Entry 5T70 (X-ray diffraction, 2.10 A resolution); this record covers chains A and C of the 4 polymer chains in the assembly.

[Chain A]
Molecule: HLA class I histocompatibility antigen, B-57 alpha chain
Source organism: Homo sapiens
UniProt: P18465 (1B57_HUMAN); residues 1-276 here correspond to UniProt positions 25-300 (UniProt number = residue number + 24)
Sequence (276 residues; row label = number of the first residue in the row):
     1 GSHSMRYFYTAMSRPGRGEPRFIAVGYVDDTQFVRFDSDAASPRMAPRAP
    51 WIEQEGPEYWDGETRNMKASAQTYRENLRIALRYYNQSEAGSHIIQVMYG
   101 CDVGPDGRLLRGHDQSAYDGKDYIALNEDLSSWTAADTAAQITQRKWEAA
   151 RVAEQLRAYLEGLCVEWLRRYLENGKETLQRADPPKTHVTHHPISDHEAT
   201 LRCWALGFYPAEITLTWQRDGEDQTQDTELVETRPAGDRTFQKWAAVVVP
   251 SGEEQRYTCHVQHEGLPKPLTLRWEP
Disordered / not traced: 276
Disulfides: Cys101-Cys164, Cys203-Cys259

[Chain C]
Molecule: Decapeptide: THR-SER-ASN-LEU-GLN-GLU-GLN-ILE-GLY-TRP
Sequence (10 residues; each row starts with the number of its first residue):
     1 TSNLQEQIGW

[How chain A and chain C interact]
Pairs across the interface - 37 pairs, chain A then chain C:
  Met5(A) with Thr1(C)
  Tyr7(A) with Thr1(C), hydrogen bond (side chain-backbone); Ser2(C), hydrogen bond (side chain-backbone)
  Tyr9(A) with Ser2(C)
  Tyr59(A) with Thr1(C)
  Glu63(A) with Thr1(C); Ser2(C), hydrogen bond
  Asn66(A) with Ser2(C), hydrogen bond; Asn3(C), hydrogen bond (side chain-backbone); Leu4(C); Gln5(C), hydrogen bond (side chain-backbone)
  Met67(A) with Ser2(C)
  Ser70(A) with Gln5(C), hydrogen bond
  Thr73(A) with Gln5(C)
  Tyr74(A) with Gln5(C)
  Asn77(A) with Gly9(C); Trp10(C), hydrogen bond (side chain-backbone)
  Ile80(A) with Trp10(C)
  Tyr84(A) with Trp10(C), hydrogen bond (side chain-backbone)
  Ile95(A) with Trp10(C), hydrophobic
  Tyr99(A) with Ser2(C); Asn3(C), hydrogen bond (side chain-backbone)
  Ala117(A) with Trp10(C)
  Tyr123(A) with Trp10(C), hydrophobic
  Thr143(A) with Trp10(C), hydrogen bond (side chain-backbone)
  Lys146(A) with Trp10(C), hydrogen bond (side chain-backbone)
  Trp147(A) with Ile8(C); Gly9(C), hydrogen bond (side chain-backbone); Trp10(C)
  Gln155(A) with Glu6(C)
  Leu156(A) with Asn3(C); Glu6(C)
  Tyr159(A) with Thr1(C), hydrogen bond (side chain-backbone); Ser2(C); Asn3(C)
  Trp167(A) with Thr1(C)
  Tyr171(A) with Thr1(C), hydrogen bond (side chain-backbone)
Other interface residues (no listed pair), chain A (30 interface residues in all): Ala69, Ala81, Ser116, Tyr118, Val152

[In short]
The interface between chain A and chain C involves 30 residues on one side and 9 on the other; the contacts
include 15 hydrogen bonds. Polar pairs include Tyr7(A)-Thr1(C), Tyr7(A)-Ser2(C) and Glu63(A)-Ser2(C).
Chain A is HLA class I histocompatibility antigen, B-57 alpha chain (Homo sapiens) and chain C is Decapeptide:
THR-SER-ASN-LEU-GLN-GLU-GLN-ILE-GLY-TRP; the structure, KIR3DL1 in complex with HLA-B*57:01 presenting
TSNLQEQIGW, was determined by X-ray diffraction (same publication as 5T6W, 5T6X, 5T6Y and 5T6Z).
